1SYS - chains A and B of the 3 polymer chains in the assembly; structure by X-ray diffraction, 2.40 A resolution.

== Chain A ==
Protein: leukocyte antigen (HLA) class I molecule
From: Homo sapiens
UniProtKB: P30481 (1B44_HUMAN); residues 1-276 here correspond to UniProt positions 25-300 (UniProt number = residue number + 24)
Sequence (276 residues; numbered 1 to 276; the number before each row is that of its first residue):
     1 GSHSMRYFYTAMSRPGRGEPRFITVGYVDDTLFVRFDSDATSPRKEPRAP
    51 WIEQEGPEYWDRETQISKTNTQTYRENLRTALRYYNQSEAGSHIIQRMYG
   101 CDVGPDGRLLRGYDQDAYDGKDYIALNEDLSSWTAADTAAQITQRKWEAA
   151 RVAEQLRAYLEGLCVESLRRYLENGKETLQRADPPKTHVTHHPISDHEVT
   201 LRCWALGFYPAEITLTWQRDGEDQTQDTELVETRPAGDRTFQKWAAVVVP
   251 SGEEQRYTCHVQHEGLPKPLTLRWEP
Disulfides: Cys101-Cys164, Cys203-Cys259
Reported in the primary citation:
  - specificity-determining residues: Asp116

== Chain B ==
Protein: Beta-2-microglobulin
From: Homo sapiens
UniProtKB: P61769 (B2MG_HUMAN); residues 1-99 here correspond to UniProt positions 21-119 (UniProt number = residue number + 20)
Sequence (100 residues; numbered 0 to 99; the number before each row is that of its first residue; numbering starts at 0):
     0 MIQRTPKIQVYSRHPAENGKSNFLNCYVSGFHPSDIEVDLLKNGERIEKV
    50 EHSDLSFSKDWSFYLLYYTEFTPTEKDEYACRVNHVTLSQPKIVKWDRDM
Unresolved in the structure: 0
Sequence notes: initiating methionine (0)
Swiss-Prot annotation at these positions:
  - modified residue: Gln2 (Pyrrolidone carboxylic acid)
  - glycosylation: Ile1 (N-linked (Glc) (glycation) isoleucine), Lys19 (N-linked (Glc) (glycation) lysine), Lys41 (N-linked (Glc) (glycation) lysine), Lys48 (N-linked (Glc) (glycation) lysine), Lys58 (N-linked (Glc) (glycation) lysine), Lys91 (N-linked (Glc) (glycation) lysine), Lys94 (N-linked (Glc) (glycation) lysine)
Disulfides: Cys25-Cys80

== How chain A and chain B interact ==
Contacting residue pairs - 51 pairs, chain A then chain B:
  Phe8(A) - Phe56(B)  hydrophobic
  Tyr9(A) - Phe56(B)
  Thr10(A) - Phe56(B)
  Thr10(A) - Phe62(B)
  Met12(A) - Ser33(B)
  Tyr27(A) - Ser55(B)
  Tyr27(A) - Tyr63(B)
  Leu32(A) - Asp53(B)
  Arg35(A) - Asp53(B)
  Arg48(A) - Asp53(B)
  Ile94(A) - Pro32(B)  hydrophobic
  Ile94(A) - Ser33(B)
  Gln96(A) - His31(B)  hydrogen bond
  Gln96(A) - Phe56(B)
  Gln96(A) - Trp60(B)  hydrogen bond (side chain-backbone)
  Gln96(A) - Phe62(B)
  Arg97(A) - Phe56(B)
  Arg97(A) - Trp60(B)
  Met98(A) - Trp60(B)  hydrophobic
  Gln115(A) - Trp60(B)
  Ala117(A) - Trp60(B)
  Asp119(A) - His31(B)
  Gly120(A) - His31(B)
  Gly120(A) - Trp60(B)
  Asp122(A) - Trp60(B)  hydrogen bond
  His192(A) - Asp98(B)
  Arg202(A) - Asp98(B)  hydrogen bond (side chain-backbone)
  Arg202(A) - Met99(B)
  Trp204(A) - Asp98(B)
  Trp204(A) - Met99(B)
  Glu232(A) - Lys6(B)  salt bridge
  Glu232(A) - Gln8(B)  hydrogen bond (backbone-side chain)
  Glu232(A) - Tyr26(B)
  Glu232(A) - Ser28(B)  hydrogen bond
  Thr233(A) - Tyr26(B)
  Arg234(A) - Gln8(B)  hydrogen bond
  Arg234(A) - Tyr10(B)
  Arg234(A) - Tyr26(B)
  Arg234(A) - Met99(B)  hydrogen bond (side chain-backbone)
  Pro235(A) - Tyr10(B)  hydrogen bond (backbone-side chain)
  Pro235(A) - Asn24(B)
  Pro235(A) - Tyr26(B)
  Pro235(A) - Leu65(B)  hydrophobic
  Ala236(A) - Arg12(B)  hydrogen bond (backbone-side chain)
  Ala236(A) - Asn24(B)  hydrogen bond (backbone-side chain)
  Gly237(A) - Arg12(B)
  Asp238(A) - Arg12(B)
  Gln242(A) - Tyr10(B)
  Gln242(A) - Ser11(B)  hydrogen bond (side chain-backbone)
  Gln242(A) - Arg12(B)  hydrogen bond (side chain-backbone)
  Trp244(A) - Met99(B)  hydrogen bond (side chain-backbone)
Also at the interface, not in a pair above, chain A (33 interface residues in all): Arg17, Val25, Asp116, Val231
Also at the interface, not in a pair above, chain B (26 interface residues in all): Ile1, His13, Asp34, Leu54, Ser57, Lys58

== Summary ==
33 residues of chain A face 26 of chain B across their interface; the contacts include 14 hydrogen bonds and 1
salt bridge. Polar contacts include Glu232(A)-Lys6(B), Gln96(A)-His31(B) and Gln96(A)-Trp60(B). From the
paper: the specificity determinant Asp116(A).
Chain A is leukocyte antigen (HLA) class I molecule and chain B is Beta-2-microglobulin, both from Homo
sapiens; the structure, Crystal structure of HLA, B*4403, and peptide EEPTVIKKY, was determined by X-ray
diffraction (same publication as 1SYV).
